9FWK - chains A and B; structure by X-ray diffraction, 1.51 A resolution.

Chain A:
Name: Non-structural protein 10
Source organism: Severe acute respiratory syndrome coronavirus 2
UniProt: P0DTC1 (R1A_SARS2); residues 1-131 here correspond to UniProt positions 4254-4384 (UniProt number = residue number + 4253)
Sequence (131 residues; each row starts with the number of its first residue):
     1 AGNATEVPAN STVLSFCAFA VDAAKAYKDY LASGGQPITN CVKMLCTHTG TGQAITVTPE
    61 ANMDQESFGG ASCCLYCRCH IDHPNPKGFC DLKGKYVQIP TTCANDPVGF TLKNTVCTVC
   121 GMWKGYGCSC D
Metal / ion sites: Zn2+ site 1: Cys74, Cys77, His83, Cys90; Zn2+ site 2: Cys117, Cys120, Cys128, Cys130
Residues lining bound ligands: (4S)-4-pyridin-4-ylpyrrolidin-2-one (A1IGT): Asn3, Ala4, Thr5

Chain B:
Name: Guanine-N7 methyltransferase nsp14
Source organism: Severe acute respiratory syndrome coronavirus 2
Notes: EC 2.1.1.56, 3.1.13.-
UniProt: P0DTD1 (R1AB_SARS2); residues 1-289 here correspond to UniProt positions 5926-6214 (UniProt number = residue number + 5925)
Sequence (290 residues; each row starts with the number of its first residue; numbering starts at 0):
     0 MAENVTGLFK DCSKVITGLH PTQAPTHLSV DTKFKTEGLC VDIPGIPKDM TYRRLISMMG
    60 FKMNYQVNGY PNMFITREEA IRHVRAWIGF DVEGCHATRE AVGTNLPLQL GFSTGVNLVA
   120 VPTGYVDTPN NTDFSRVSAK PPPGDQFKHL IPLMYKGLPW NVVRIKIVQM LSDTLKNLSD
   180 RVVFVLWAHG FELTSMKYFV KIGPERTCCL CDRRATCFST ASDTYACWHH SIGFDYVYNP
   240 FMIDVQQWGF TGNLQSNHDL YCQVHGNAHV ASCDAIMTRC LAVHECFVKR
Disordered / not traced: 0-2, 289
Differences from the reference sequence: initiating methionine (0)
Curated features (UniProtKB/Swiss-Prot):
  - active site: Asp90, Glu92, Glu191, His268, Asp273
  - binding site (Mg(2+)): Asp90, Glu92, Glu191, His268, Asp273
  - binding site (Zn(2+)): Cys207, Cys210, Cys226, His229, His257, Cys261, His264, Cys279
Metal / ion sites: Zn2+ site 1: Cys207, Cys210, Cys226, His229; Zn2+ site 2: His257, Cys261, His264, Cys279
Residues lining bound ligands:
  - (4R)-4-pyridin-4-ylpyrrolidin-2-one (A1IGS): Trp86, Ile87, Ser112, Thr113, Thr173, Leu177, Arg278
  - (4S)-4-pyridin-4-ylpyrrolidin-2-one (A1IGT): Asp10, Ile15, Thr16, Gly17, Leu18, Leu27, Ser28, Val29, Asp30, Thr31, Arg53

How chain A and chain B interact:
Residue-residue contacts (116; chain A residue first):
  Ala1(A) - Lys9(B)  hydrogen bond (backbone-side chain)
  Ala1(A) - Val101(B)  hydrophobic
  Gly2(A) - Lys9(B)
  Gly2(A) - Asp10(B)
  Asn3(A) - Lys9(B)
  Asn3(A) - Asp10(B)  hydrogen bond (backbone-backbone)
  Ala4(A) - Val4(B)  hydrophobic
  Ala4(A) - Thr5(B)
  Thr5(A) - Phe8(B)  hydrogen bond (side chain-backbone)
  Thr5(A) - Thr25(B)  hydrogen bond (backbone-side chain)
  Thr5(A) - Leu27(B)
  Glu6(A) - Val4(B)
  Glu6(A) - Thr5(B)  hydrogen bond (backbone-backbone)
  Glu6(A) - Leu7(B)
  Glu6(A) - Thr25(B)
  Glu6(A) - Leu27(B)
  Val7(A) - Asn3(B)
  Val7(A) - Thr5(B)
  Val7(A) - Leu27(B)  hydrophobic
  Pro8(A) - Asn3(B)
  Pro8(A) - Val4(B)
  Ser11(A) - Thr5(B)
  Ser11(A) - Lys61(B)
  Thr12(A) - Lys61(B)
  Thr12(A) - Asn63(B)  hydrogen bond
  Thr12(A) - Tyr64(B)
  Leu14(A) - Phe8(B)  hydrophobic
  Ser15(A) - Leu7(B)
  Ser15(A) - Phe60(B)
  Ser15(A) - Lys61(B)  hydrogen bond (side chain-backbone)
  Ser15(A) - Met62(B)
  Phe16(A) - Tyr64(B)  hydrophobic
  Phe16(A) - Val66(B)  hydrophobic
  Phe16(A) - Tyr69(B)  hydrophobic
  Phe16(A) - Ile201(B)  hydrophobic
  Ala18(A) - Lys196(B)  hydrogen bond (backbone-side chain)
  Phe19(A) - Phe60(B)  hydrophobic
  Phe19(A) - Met62(B)  hydrophobic
  Phe19(A) - Leu192(B)
  Phe19(A) - Met195(B)
  Phe19(A) - Lys196(B)
  Phe19(A) - Val199(B)
  Phe19(A) - Lys200(B)
  Phe19(A) - Ile201(B)  hydrogen bond (backbone-backbone)
  Ala20(A) - Ile201(B)
  Val21(A) - Lys200(B)
  Val21(A) - Ile201(B)  hydrogen bond (backbone-backbone)
  Val21(A) - Phe217(B)  hydrophobic
  Val21(A) - Tyr224(B)
  Val21(A) - Tyr237(B)  hydrophobic
  Lys25(A) - Tyr69(B)
  Lys25(A) - Pro203(B)
  Ala26(A) - Tyr69(B)
  Asp29(A) - Val66(B)
  Asp29(A) - Tyr69(B)  hydrogen bond
  Tyr30(A) - Val66(B)  hydrophobic
  Ser33(A) - Gln65(B)
  Ser33(A) - Val66(B)
  Ser33(A) - Asn67(B)  hydrogen bond (side chain-backbone)
  Asn40(A) - Thr25(B)
  Asn40(A) - His26(B)  hydrogen bond (backbone-backbone)
  Asn40(A) - Leu27(B)  hydrogen bond (side chain-backbone)
  Cys41(A) - His26(B)
  Val42(A) - Pro20(B)
  Val42(A) - Ala23(B)
  Val42(A) - Thr25(B)
  Val42(A) - His26(B)
  Val42(A) - Val29(B)  hydrophobic
  Lys43(A) - Leu38(B)
  Lys43(A) - Cys39(B)  hydrogen bond (backbone-backbone)
  Met44(A) - Pro20(B)  hydrophobic
  Met44(A) - Cys39(B)
  Met44(A) - Val40(B)
  Met44(A) - Asp41(B)
  Leu45(A) - Thr35(B)
  Leu45(A) - Glu36(B)
  Leu45(A) - Leu38(B)  hydrophobic
  Leu45(A) - Cys39(B)  hydrogen bond (backbone-backbone)
  Leu45(A) - Val40(B)  hydrophobic
  Thr58(A) - Asp41(B)
  Pro59(A) - Asp41(B)
  Gly69(A) - Pro20(B)
  Gly70(A) - Thr21(B)
  Ala71(A) - Thr21(B)  hydrogen bond (backbone-backbone)
  Ala71(A) - Gln22(B)
  Ala71(A) - Ala23(B)
  Ser72(A) - Ala23(B)
  Ser72(A) - Pro24(B)
  Arg78(A) - Phe8(B)
  Arg78(A) - Pro24(B)  hydrogen bond (side chain-backbone)
  Arg78(A) - Thr25(B)
  Cys79(A) - Phe8(B)
  His80(A) - Phe8(B)
  His80(A) - Ile55(B)
  His80(A) - Met57(B)
  His80(A) - Tyr124(B)
  His80(A) - Asp126(B)  salt bridge
  His80(A) - Thr131(B)
  Ile81(A) - Lys196(B)
  Gly88(A) - Asn130(B)
  Phe89(A) - Asn129(B)
  Phe89(A) - Asn130(B)
  Cys90(A) - Asn129(B)  hydrogen bond (backbone-backbone)
  Lys93(A) - Thr21(B)
  Lys93(A) - Gln22(B)
  Lys93(A) - Tyr51(B)
  Lys93(A) - Thr127(B)  hydrogen bond (side chain-backbone)
  Lys93(A) - Pro128(B)
  Lys93(A) - Asn130(B)
  Gly94(A) - Thr21(B)  hydrogen bond (backbone-backbone)
  Gly94(A) - Lys47(B)  hydrogen bond (backbone-side chain)
  Lys95(A) - Thr21(B)
  Tyr96(A) - His19(B)
  Tyr96(A) - Pro20(B)
  Tyr96(A) - Thr21(B)
  Tyr96(A) - Asp41(B)  hydrogen bond
Interface residues without a listed pair, chain A (48 interface residues in all): Cys77, His83, Leu92
Interface residues without a listed pair, chain B (58 interface residues in all): Cys11, Ser28, Gly102, Arg205

Overview:
Chain A and chain B form an interface of 48 and 58 residues respectively; the contacts include 23 hydrogen
bonds and 1 salt bridge. Polar pairs include His80(A)-Asp126(B), Ala1(A)-Lys9(B) and Thr5(A)-Phe8(B).
(4S)-4-pyridin-4-ylpyrrolidin-2-one is bound between chain A and chain B. Ligands of chain B:
(4R)-4-pyridin-4-ylpyrrolidin-2-one.
Chain A is Non-structural protein 10 and chain B is Guanine-N7 methyltransferase nsp14, both from Severe acute
respiratory syndrome coronavirus 2; the structure, Ensemble model of ligand-free SARS-CoV-2 NSP10-NSP14 (ExoN)
and in complex with partially bound VT00123, was determined by X-ray diffraction (same publication as 9FW2,
9FWH, 9FWI, 9FWJ, 9FWL, 9FWM and 10 further entries).
